Entry 6GHR (X-ray diffraction, 2.25 A resolution); this record covers chains E and A of the 6 polymer chains in the assembly.

[Chain E]
Name: CP12 polypeptide
Organism: Thermosynechococcus elongatus BP-1
UniProtKB: Q8DHX3 (Q8DHX3_THEEB); numbering as in UniProt (aligned over 1-75)
Amino-acid sequence (77 residues; each row starts with the number of its first residue; numbers below 1 keep their minus sign (Gly-1 is residue -1)):
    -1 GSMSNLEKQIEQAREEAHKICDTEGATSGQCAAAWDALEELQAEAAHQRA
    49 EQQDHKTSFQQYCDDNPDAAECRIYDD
Not modelled in the structure: -1 to 54
Sequence notes: expression tag (-1 to 0)
Cystine bridges: Cys61-Cys70
Small-molecule neighbours: NAD (nicotinamide-adenine-dinucleotide): Asp66, Arg71, Tyr73, Asp74

[Chain A]
Name: Glyceraldehyde-3-phosphate dehydrogenase
Organism: Thermosynechococcus elongatus
Notes: EC 1.2.1.-
UniProtKB: Q8DIW5 (Q8DIW5_THEEB); residue numbers follow UniProt; this construct covers 1-337
Amino-acid sequence (354 residues; each row starts with the number of its first residue; numbers below 1 keep their minus sign (Met-16 is residue -16)):
   -16 MRGSHHHHHHGLVPRGSMVRVAINGFGRIGRNFMRCWLQRKANSKLEIVG
    34 INDTSDPRTNAHLLKYDSMLGIFQDAEITADDDCIYAGGHAVKCVSDRNP
    84 ENLPWSAWGIDLVIEATGVFTSREGASKHLSAGAKKVLITAPGKGNIPTY
   134 VVGVNHHTYDPSEDIVSNASCTTNCLAPIVKVLHEAFGIQQGMMTTTHSY
   184 TGDQRLLDASHRDLRRARAAAMNIVPTSTGAAKAVGLVIPELQGKLNGIA
   234 LRVPTPNVSVVDFVAQVEKPTIAEQVNQVIKEASETTMKGIIHYSELELV
   284 SSDYRGHNASSILDASLTMVLGGNLVKVVAWYDNEWGYSQRVLDLAEHMA
   334 AHWA
Not modelled in the structure: -16 to -1
Sequence notes: initiating methionine (-16); expression tag (-15 to 0)
Small-molecule neighbours: NAD (nicotinamide-adenine-dinucleotide): Asn7, Gly8, Phe9, Gly10, Arg11, Ile12, Asn35, Asp36, Thr37, Asp80, Arg81, Ala99, Thr100, Gly101, Val102, Phe103, Thr123, Ala124, Ser153, Cys154, Thr184, Asn317, Glu318, Tyr321

[How chain E and chain A interact]
Contacting residue pairs (38):
  Phe57(E) - Ser193(A)
  Phe57(E) - His194(A)
  Phe57(E) - Arg195(A)
  Cys61(E) - Arg195(A)
  Pro65(E) - Val102(A)  hydrophobic
  Asp66(E) - Arg81(A)  salt bridge
  Asp66(E) - Val102(A)
  Ala68(E) - Arg188(A)
  Ala68(E) - His194(A)
  Glu69(E) - Arg188(A)  salt bridge
  Glu69(E) - Ser193(A)
  Glu69(E) - His194(A)
  Glu69(E) - Arg195(A)  hydrogen bond (backbone-backbone)
  Cys70(E) - Arg195(A)  hydrogen bond (backbone-side chain)
  Arg71(E) - Gly185(A)  hydrogen bond (side chain-backbone)
  Arg71(E) - Asp186(A)
  Arg71(E) - His194(A)  hydrogen bond (backbone-side chain)
  Arg71(E) - Arg199(A)
  Ile72(E) - Asp186(A)
  Ile72(E) - Arg195(A)
  Ile72(E) - Arg199(A)
  Tyr73(E) - Thr184(A)
  Tyr73(E) - Gly185(A)
  Tyr73(E) - Asp186(A)  hydrogen bond (backbone-side chain)
  Tyr73(E) - Arg199(A)  hydrogen bond (backbone-side chain)
  Tyr73(E) - Arg235(A)  hydrogen bond (backbone-side chain)
  Asp74(E) - Ser153(A)
  Asp74(E) - Ser211(A)
  Asp74(E) - Thr212(A)  hydrogen bond
  Asp74(E) - Gly213(A)  hydrogen bond (side chain-backbone)
  Asp74(E) - Ala214(A)  hydrogen bond (side chain-backbone)
  Asp75(E) - Cys154(A)
  Asp75(E) - Thr155(A)  hydrogen bond (backbone-side chain)
  Asp75(E) - His181(A)  salt bridge
  Asp75(E) - Thr184(A)  hydrogen bond
  Asp75(E) - Thr212(A)  hydrogen bond (backbone-side chain)
  Asp75(E) - Arg235(A)  salt bridge
  Asp75(E) - Tyr315(A)
Other interface residues (no listed pair), chain A (24 interface residues in all): Thr37, Pro125, Thr179, Ala233

[Summary]
12 residues of chain E face 24 of chain A across their interface; the contacts include 13 hydrogen bonds and 4
salt bridges. Among the polar pairs are Asp66(E)-Arg81(A), Glu69(E)-Arg188(A) and Asp75(E)-His181(A). NAD is
bound between chain E and chain A.
Here chain E is CP12 polypeptide (Thermosynechococcus elongatus BP-1) and chain A is
Glyceraldehyde-3-phosphate dehydrogenase (Thermosynechococcus elongatus). Entry 6GHR (cyanobacterial GAPDH
with full-length CP12) was determined by X-ray diffraction, deposited together with 6GFO, 6GFQ, 6GG7, 6GHL and
6GVE.
